1F7A - chains A and P of the 3 polymer chains in the assembly; structure by X-ray diffraction, 2.00 A resolution.

Chain A:
Molecule: Pol polyprotein
Organism: Human immunodeficiency virus 1
Notes: EC 3.4.23.16; fragment: hiv-1 protease
Reference sequence: P03369 (POL_HV1A2); residues 1-99 here correspond to UniProt positions 57-155 (UniProt number = residue number + 56)
Sequence (99 residues; numbered 1 to 99; the number before each row is that of its first residue):
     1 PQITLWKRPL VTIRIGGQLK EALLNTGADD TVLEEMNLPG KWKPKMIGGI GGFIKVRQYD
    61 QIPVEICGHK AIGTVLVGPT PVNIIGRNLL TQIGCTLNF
Differences from the reference sequence: engineered mutation K7 (Gln63 in P03369), N25 (Asp81 in P03369)

Chain P:
Molecule: Ca-P2 substrate
Notes: fragment: ca-p2 substrate
Sequence (10 residues; numbered 1 to 10; the number before each row is that of its first residue):
     1 KARVLAEAMS
Disordered / not traced: 10

Chain A / chain P interface:
Contacting residue pairs - 19 pairs, chain A then chain P:
  R8(A) - A8(P)
  N25(A) - A6(P)
  G27(A) - R3(P)
  G27(A) - V4(P)
  G27(A) - L5(P)  hydrogen bond (backbone-backbone)
  A28(A) - R3(P)
  A28(A) - V4(P)  hydrophobic
  D29(A) - A2(P)
  D29(A) - R3(P)  hydrogen bond (side chain-backbone)
  D30(A) - A2(P)
  V32(A) - V4(P)  hydrophobic
  G48(A) - A2(P)  hydrogen bond (backbone-backbone)
  G48(A) - R3(P)
  G48(A) - V4(P)  hydrogen bond (backbone-backbone)
  G49(A) - V4(P)
  I50(A) - E7(P)
  F53(A) - R3(P)
  I84(A) - V4(P)  hydrophobic
  I84(A) - A6(P)  hydrophobic
Interface residues without a listed pair, chain A (13 interface residues in all): I47
Interface residues without a listed pair, chain P (8 interface residues in all): K1

In short:
13 residues of chain A face 8 of chain P across their interface, with 4 hydrogen bonds. Among the polar pairs
are D29(A)-R3(P), G27(A)-L5(P) and G48(A)-A2(P).
Chain A is Pol polyprotein (Human immunodeficiency virus 1) and chain P is Ca-P2 substrate; the structure, How
does A symmetric dimer recognize an asymmetric substrate? A substrate complex of HIV-1 protease, was
determined by X-ray diffraction.
